PDB entry 7YEE | X-ray diffraction, 2.15 A resolution | chains A and D of the 3 polymer chains in the assembly

# Chain A
Protein: Deoxyribodipyrimidine photolyase
From: Methanosarcina mazei
Reference sequence: A0A0F8I5V2 (A0A0F8I5V2_METMZ); residues 3-464 here correspond to UniProt positions 1-462 (UniProt number = residue number - 2)
Chain sequence (482 residues; numbered -17 to 464; the number before each row is that of its first residue; numbers below 1 keep their minus sign (Met-17 is residue -17)):
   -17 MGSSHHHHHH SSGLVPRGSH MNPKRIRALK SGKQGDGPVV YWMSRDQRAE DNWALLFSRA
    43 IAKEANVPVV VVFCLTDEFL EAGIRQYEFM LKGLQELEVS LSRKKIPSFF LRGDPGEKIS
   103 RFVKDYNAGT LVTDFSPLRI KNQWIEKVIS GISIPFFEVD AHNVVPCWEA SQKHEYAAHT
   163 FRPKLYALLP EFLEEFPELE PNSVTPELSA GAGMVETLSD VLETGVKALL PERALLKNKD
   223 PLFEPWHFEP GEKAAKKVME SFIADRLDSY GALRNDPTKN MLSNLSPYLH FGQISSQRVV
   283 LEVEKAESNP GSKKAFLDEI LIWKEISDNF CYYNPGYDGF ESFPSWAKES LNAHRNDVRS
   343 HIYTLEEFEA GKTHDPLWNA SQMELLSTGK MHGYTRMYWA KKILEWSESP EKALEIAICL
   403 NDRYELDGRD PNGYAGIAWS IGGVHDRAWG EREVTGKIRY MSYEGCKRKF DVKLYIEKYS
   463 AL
Not modelled in the structure: -17 to -3, 189-197, 463-464
Construct notes: initiating methionine (-17); expression tag (-16 to 2); engineered mutation Thr377 (Met375 in A0A0F8I5V2)
Ligand contacts: FAD (flavin-adenine dinucleotide): Tyr252, Leu264, Ser265, Asn266, Leu267, Ser268, Leu271, Phe298, Glu301, Ile302, Trp305, Lys306, Ser309, Lys372, Met373, His374, Gly375, Arg378, Met379, Ala382, Asn403, Glu407, Asp409, Gly410, Arg411, Asp412, Asn414, Gly415, Gly418, Ile419, Ser422
What the authors report for this chain:
  - catalytic residues: Arg256 (proposed by the authors, not directly observed)

# Chain D
Molecule: complementary oligonucleotide to the CPD containing DNA
Sequence (14 nucleotides; row label = number of the first residue in the row):
     1 TGCGCGAAGC CGAT

# Interface between chain A and chain D
Residue-residue contacts (19; chain A residue first):
  Lys155(A) - DG12(D)  salt bridge to the phosphate
  Glu157(A) - DG12(D)  phosphate contact
  Tyr158(A) - DC10(D)  sugar contact
  Tyr158(A) - DC11(D)  sugar contact
  Thr162(A) - DC11(D)  phosphate contact
  Thr162(A) - DG12(D)  sugar contact
  Trp328(A) - DG9(D)  phosphate contact
  Trp328(A) - DC10(D)  phosphate contact
  Arg429(A) - DA7(D)  hydrogen bond to the base
  Arg429(A) - DG9(D)  base contact
  Ala430(A) - DG9(D)  sugar contact
  Trp431(A) - DA7(D)  base contact
  Trp431(A) - DA8(D)  phosphate contact
  Gly432(A) - DA7(D)  phosphate contact
  Gly432(A) - DA8(D)  phosphate contact
  Glu433(A) - DA8(D)  hydrogen bond to the phosphate
  Lys439(A) - DA8(D)  hydrogen bond to the phosphate
  Lys439(A) - DG9(D)  salt bridge to the phosphate
  Arg450(A) - DT1(D)  base contact
Interface residues without a listed pair, chain A (13 interface residues in all): His161
Interface residues without a listed pair, chain D (8 interface residues in all): DG6

# Summary
Chain A and chain D form an interface of 13 and 8 residues respectively, with 3 hydrogen bonds and 2 salt
bridges. Polar pairs include Arg429(A)-DA7(D), Glu433(A)-DA8(D) and Lys439(A)-DA8(D). Ligands of chain A:
flavin-adenine dinucleotide. The paper reports the catalytic residue Arg256(A).
Chain A is Deoxyribodipyrimidine photolyase (Methanosarcina mazei) and chain D is complementary
oligonucleotide to the CPD containing DNA; the structure, TR-SFX MmCPDII-DNA complex: 10 ns snapshot. Includes
10 ns, dark, and extrapolated structure factors. Collected at ..., was determined by X-ray diffraction (same
publication as 7YC7, 7YCM, 7YCP, 7YCR, 7YD6, 7YD7 and 10 further entries).
